Entry 6HUV (X-ray diffraction, 3.10 A resolution); this record covers chains K and W of the 28 polymer chains in the assembly.

== Chain K ==
Molecule: Proteasome subunit beta type-5
Organism: Saccharomyces cerevisiae (strain ATCC 204508 / S288c)
Notes: EC 3.4.25.1
UniProtKB: P30656 (PSB5_YEAST); residues 1-212 here correspond to UniProt positions 76-287 (UniProt number = residue number + 75)
Amino-acid sequence (212 residues; row label = number of the first residue in the row):
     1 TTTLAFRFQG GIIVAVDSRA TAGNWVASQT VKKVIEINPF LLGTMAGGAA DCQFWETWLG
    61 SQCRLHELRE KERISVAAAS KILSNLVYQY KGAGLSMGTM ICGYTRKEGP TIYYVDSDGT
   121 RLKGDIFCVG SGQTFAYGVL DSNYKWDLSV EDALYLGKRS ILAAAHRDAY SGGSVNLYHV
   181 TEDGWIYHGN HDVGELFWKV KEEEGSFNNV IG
Covalent attachments: compound GT8 linked to T1

== Chain W ==
Molecule: Proteasome subunit beta type-3
Organism: Saccharomyces cerevisiae (strain ATCC 204508 / S288c)
Notes: EC 3.4.25.1
UniProtKB: P25451 (PSB3_YEAST); residues 0-204 here correspond to UniProt positions 1-205 (UniProt number = residue number + 1)
Amino-acid sequence (205 residues; numbered 0 to 204; the number before each row is that of its first residue; numbering starts at 0):
     0 MSDPSSINGG IVVAMTGKDC VAIACDLRLG SQSLGVSNKF EKIFHYGHVF LGITGLATDV
    60 TTLNEMFRYK TNLYKLKEER AIEPETFTQL VSSSLYERRF GPYFVGPVVA GINSKSGKPF
   120 IAGFDLIGCI DEAKDFIVSG TASDQLFGMC ESLYEPNLEP EDLFETISQA LLNAADRDAL
   180 SGWGAVVYII KKDEVVKRYL KMRQD
Unresolved in the structure: 0
UniProt features mapped onto this chain:
  - modified residue: S30 (Phosphoserine)
  - cross-link: K69 (Glycyl lysine isopeptide (Lys-Gly) (interchain with G-Cter in ubiquitin))

== Interface between chain K and chain W ==
Pairs across the interface (46):
  R19(K) with D204(W), salt bridge
  N24(K) with D177(W); A178(W), hydrogen bond (backbone-backbone); L179(W)
  W25(K) with Q144(W); R176(W)
  V26(K) with D175(W); R176(W), hydrogen bond (backbone-side chain); D177(W); A178(W)
  A27(K) with R176(W), hydrogen bond (backbone-side chain)
  S28(K) with R176(W)
  Q29(K) with D175(W); R202(W)
  F135(K) with L33(W), hydrophobic
  A165(K) with D204(W)
  H166(K) with W182(W), hydrogen bond (backbone-side chain); Q203(W), hydrogen bond (side chain-backbone)
  R167(K) with S32(W); G34(W), hydrogen bond (side chain-backbone); V35(W); W182(W)
  D168(K) with S32(W)
  A169(K) with R27(W); S32(W), hydrogen bond (backbone-backbone); A178(W)
  Y170(K) with S32(W); A178(W), hydrophobic
  S171(K) with D204(W)
  G172(K) with D204(W)
  G173(K) with R202(W), hydrogen bond (backbone-side chain); D204(W), hydrogen bond (backbone-side chain)
  D192(K) with R202(W), salt bridge
  V193(K) with D204(W)
  G194(K) with R202(W)
  F197(K) with Q203(W)
  W198(K) with K200(W); M201(W); Q203(W)
  N209(K) with N37(W), hydrogen bond; K38(W), hydrogen bond (backbone-side chain)
  V210(K) with N37(W); K38(W); Q203(W)
  I211(K) with N37(W); K38(W)
Also at the interface, not in a pair above, chain K (26 interface residues in all): N208
Also at the interface, not in a pair above, chain W (23 interface residues in all): S5, L26, Q31, Y198

== Summary ==
26 residues of chain K and 23 residues of chain W are in contact, with 11 hydrogen bonds and 2 salt bridges.
Polar pairs include R19(K)-D204(W), D192(K)-R202(W) and V26(K)-R176(W).
Chain K is Proteasome subunit beta type-5 and chain W is Proteasome subunit beta type-3, both from
Saccharomyces cerevisiae (strain ATCC 204508 / S288c); the structure, Yeast 20S proteasome with human beta2c
(S171G) in complex with 39, was determined by X-ray diffraction together with 6HTB, 6HTC, 6HTD, 6HTP, 6HTR,
6HUB and 30 further entries from the same study.
